8ITR - chain A; structure by X-ray diffraction, 2.44 A resolution.

# Chain A
Molecule: Albumin
Source organism: Homo sapiens
UniProt: P02768 (ALBU_HUMAN); residues 3-584 here correspond to UniProt positions 27-608 (UniProt number = residue number + 24)
Sequence (582 residues; row label = number of the first residue in the row):
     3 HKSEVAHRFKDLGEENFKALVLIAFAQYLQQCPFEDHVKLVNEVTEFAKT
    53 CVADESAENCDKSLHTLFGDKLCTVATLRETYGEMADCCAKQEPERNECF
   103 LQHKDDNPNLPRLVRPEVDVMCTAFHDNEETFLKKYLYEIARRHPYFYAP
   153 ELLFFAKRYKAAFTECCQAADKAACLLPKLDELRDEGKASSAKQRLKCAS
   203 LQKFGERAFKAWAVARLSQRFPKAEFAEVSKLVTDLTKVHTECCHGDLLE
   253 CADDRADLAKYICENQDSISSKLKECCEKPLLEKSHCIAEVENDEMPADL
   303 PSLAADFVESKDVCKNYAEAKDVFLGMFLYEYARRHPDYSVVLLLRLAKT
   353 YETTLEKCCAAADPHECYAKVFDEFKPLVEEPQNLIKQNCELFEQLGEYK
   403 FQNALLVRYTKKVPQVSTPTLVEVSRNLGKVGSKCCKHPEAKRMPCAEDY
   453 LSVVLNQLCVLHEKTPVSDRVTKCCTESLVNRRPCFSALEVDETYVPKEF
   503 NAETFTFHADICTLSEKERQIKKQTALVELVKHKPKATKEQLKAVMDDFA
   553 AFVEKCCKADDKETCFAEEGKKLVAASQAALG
Swiss-Prot annotation at these positions:
  - binding site (Cu cation): H3
  - binding site (Ca(2+)): E6, D13, E244, D249, E252, D255, D259
  - binding site (Zn(2+)): H67, H247, D249
  - binding site ((4Z,15Z)-bilirubin IXalpha): K240
  - site: K4 (Not glycated), K20 (Not glycated), K41 (Not glycated), K64 (Not glycated), K73 (Not glycated), K93 (Not glycated), K106 (Not glycated), K136 (Not glycated), K159 (Not glycated), K174 (Not glycated), K181 (Not glycated), K190 (Not glycated), K195 (Not glycated), K199 (Aspirin-acetylated lysine), K205 (Not glycated), K212 (Not glycated), K240 (Not glycated), K262 (Not glycated), K274 (Not glycated), K286 (Not glycated) and 18 more in UniProt
  - modified residue: S5 (Phosphoserine), S58 (Phosphoserine), S65 (Phosphoserine), T83 (Phosphothreonine), K205 (N6-succinyllysine), S273 (Phosphoserine), S419 (Phosphoserine), T420 (Phosphothreonine), T422 (Phosphothreonine), K436 (N6-succinyllysine), S489 (Phosphoserine), K519 (N6-succinyllysine), K534 (N6-methyllysine), K564 (N6-succinyllysine)
  - glycosylation: K12 (N-linked (Glc) (glycation) lysine), K51 (N-linked (Glc) (glycation) lysine), K137 (N-linked (Glc) (glycation) lysine), K162 (N-linked (Glc) (glycation) lysine), K199 (N-linked (Glc) (glycation) lysine), K225 (N-linked (Glc) (glycation) lysine), K233 (N-linked (Glc) (glycation) lysine), K276 (N-linked (Glc) (glycation) lysine), K281 (N-linked (Glc) (glycation) lysine), K313 (N-linked (Glc) (glycation) lysine), K317 (N-linked (Glc) (glycation) lysine), N318 (N-linked (GlcNAc...) asparagine), K323 (N-linked (Glc) (glycation) lysine), K351 (N-linked (Glc) (glycation) lysine), K378 (N-linked (Glc) (glycation) lysine), K413 (N-linked (Glc) (glycation) lysine), K439 (N-linked (Glc) (glycation) lysine), K444 (N-linked (Glc) (glycation) lysine), D494 (N-linked (GlcNAc...) asparagine), K525 (N-linked (Glc) (glycation) lysine) and 4 more in UniProt
Cystine bridges: C53-C62, C75-C91, C90-C101, C124-C169, C168-C177, C200-C246, C245-C253, C265-C279, C278-C289, C316-C361, C360-C369, C392-C438, C437-C448, C461-C477, C476-C487, C514-C559, C558-C567
Ligand contacts:
  - LPC ([1-myristoyl-glycerol-3-yl]phosphonylcholine), molecule 1: V7, R10, L14, F19, L22, V23, A26, E45, V46, F49, L66, L69, F70, K73, Y150, P152, L250, L251, A254, R257, A258, L283, L284, S287
  - LPC, molecule 2: L115, R117, M123, F134, L135, Y138, L139, I142, H146, F149, L154, F157, A158, Y161, F165, L182, R186, G189, K190
  - LPC, molecule 3: E153, S192, K195, Q196, K199, W214, R218, L219, R222, F223, L238, V241, H242, R257, L260, I264, S287, I290, A291
  - LPC, molecule 4: F206, R209, A210, K212, A213, V216, S232, V235, T236, D324, L327, G328, L347, A350, K351, E354, S480, L481, V482
  - LPC, molecule 5: S342, V344, R348, P384, L387, I388, N391, R410, Y411, V415, L423, V426, L430, M446, A449, E450, L453, L457, L460, L481, V482, N483, R484, R485, P486, F488, S489
  - LPC, molecule 6: Y401, K402, N405, F502, F507, F509, E518, R521, K525, A528, L529, L532, H535, V547, M548, F551, A552, V555, L575, V576, S579

# In short
Ligands of chain A: 6 copies of compound LPC. UniProt lists Cu cation-binding residue H3, 7 Ca2+-binding
residues, 3 Zn2+-binding residues and (4Z,15Z)-bilirubin IXalpha-binding residue K240.
Chain A is Albumin (Homo sapiens); the structure, Crystal structure of lysophosphatidylcholine in complex with
human serum albumin, was determined by X-ray diffraction (same publication as 8ITT).
